PDB entry 8T9X | electron microscopy, 2.00 A resolution | chains A and C of the 4 polymer chains in the assembly

== Chain A ==
Name: Major capsid protein
Organism: Zophobas morio black wasting virus
Chain sequence (429 residues; row label = number of the first residue in the row):
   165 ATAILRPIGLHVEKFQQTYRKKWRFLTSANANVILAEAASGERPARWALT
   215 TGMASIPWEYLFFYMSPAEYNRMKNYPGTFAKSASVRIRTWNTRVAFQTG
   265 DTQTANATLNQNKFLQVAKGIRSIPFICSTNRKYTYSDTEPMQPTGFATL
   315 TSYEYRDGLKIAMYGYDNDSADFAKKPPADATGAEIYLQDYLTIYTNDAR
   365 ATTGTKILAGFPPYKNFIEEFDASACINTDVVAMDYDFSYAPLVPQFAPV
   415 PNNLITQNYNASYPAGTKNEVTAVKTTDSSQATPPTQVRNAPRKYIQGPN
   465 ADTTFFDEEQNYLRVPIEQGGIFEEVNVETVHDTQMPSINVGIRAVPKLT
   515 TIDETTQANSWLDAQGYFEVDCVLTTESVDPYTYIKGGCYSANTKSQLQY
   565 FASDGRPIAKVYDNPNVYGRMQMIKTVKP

== Chain C ==
Molecule: 9-nt DNA strand
Organism: Zophobas morio black wasting virus
Sequence (9 nucleotides; each row starts with the number of its first residue):
     1 CAGGCCAAA

== How chain A and chain C interact ==
Residue-residue contacts (22):
  Gly284(A) - DG3(C)  phosphate contact
  Ser287(A) - DG3(C)  hydrogen bond to the phosphate
  Ser287(A) - DC6(C)  phosphate contact
  Ile288(A) - DC6(C)  phosphate contact
  Pro289(A) - DC5(C)  phosphate contact
  Pro289(A) - DC6(C)  phosphate contact
  Ala397(A) - DA2(C)  base contact
  Met398(A) - DA2(C)  base contact
  Asp399(A) - DA2(C)  base contact
  Tyr400(A) - DG3(C)  hydrogen bond to the base
  Asp401(A) - DG3(C)  hydrogen bond to the base
  Ser403(A) - DG3(C)  hydrogen bond to the base
  His496(A) - DG4(C)  base contact
  Asp497(A) - DG4(C)  base contact
  Thr498(A) - DG4(C)  base contact
  Gln499(A) - DG3(C)  sugar contact
  Gln499(A) - DG4(C)  hydrogen bond to the sugar
  Pro501(A) - DA2(C)  sugar contact
  Pro501(A) - DG3(C)  phosphate contact
  Tyr582(A) - DC5(C)  phosphate contact
  Gly583(A) - DG4(C)  sugar contact
  Arg584(A) - DG4(C)  sugar contact
Other interface residues (no listed pair), chain A (23 interface residues in all): Lys283, Glu383, Glu482, Met500, Ser502
Other interface residues (no listed pair), chain C (6 interface residues in all): DC1

== In short ==
Chain A and chain C form an interface of 23 and 6 residues respectively, with 5 hydrogen bonds. Among the
polar pairs are Tyr400(A)-DG3(C), Asp401(A)-DG3(C) and Ser403(A)-DG3(C).
Chain A is Major capsid protein and chain C is a 9-nt DNA strand, both from Zophobas morio black wasting
virus; the structure, Zophobas morio black wasting virus strain NJ2-molitor virion structure, was determined
by electron microscopy, deposited together with 8T9C, 8TJE, 8T9E and 8TA7.
